Entry 9G6V (electron microscopy, 2.90 A resolution); this record covers chains B and D of the 20 polymer chains in the assembly.

# Chain B
Name: Genome polyprotein
Organism: Foot-and-mouth disease virus SAT 2
UniProtKB: Q719N0 (Q719N0_FMDS2); the author numbering skips numbers that UniProt does not, so the offset changes along the chain: 1-132 = UniProt 726-857; 136-217 = UniProt 858-939
Chain sequence (214 residues; each row starts with the number of its first residue; note: 3 numbers in that range are skipped by the numbering (no residue carries them; nothing is unmodelled there)):
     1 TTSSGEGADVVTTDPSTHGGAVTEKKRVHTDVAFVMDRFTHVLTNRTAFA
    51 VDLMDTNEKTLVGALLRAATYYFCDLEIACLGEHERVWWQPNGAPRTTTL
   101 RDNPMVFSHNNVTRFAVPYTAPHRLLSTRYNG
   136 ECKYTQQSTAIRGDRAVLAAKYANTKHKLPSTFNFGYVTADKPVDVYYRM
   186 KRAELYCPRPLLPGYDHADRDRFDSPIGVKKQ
Unresolved in the structure: 1-25, 136-162, 202-217

# Chain D
Name: Genome polyprotein
Organism: Foot-and-mouth disease virus SAT 2
UniProtKB: Q719N0 (Q719N0_FMDS2); residues 1-222 here correspond to UniProt positions 504-725 (UniProt number = residue number + 503)
Chain sequence (222 residues; numbered 1 to 222; the number before each row is that of its first residue):
     1 GIIPVACFDGYGGFQNTDPKTADPIYGYVYNPSRNDCHGRYSNLLDVAEA
    51 CPTFLNFDGKPYVVTKNNGDKVMTCFDVAFTHKVHKNTFLAGLADYYAQY
   101 QGSLNYHFMYTGPTHHKAKFMVAYIPPGIETDRLPKTPEDAAHCYHSEWD
   151 TGLNSQFTFAVPYVSASDFSYTHTDTPAMATTNGWVAVFQVTDTHSAEAA
   201 VVVSVSAGPDLEFRFPVDPVRQ
Unresolved in the structure: 128-133, 222

# Interface between chain B and chain D
Residue-residue contacts (43; chain B residue first):
  Pro-91(B) / Phe-215(D)  hydrophobic
  Pro-91(B) / Val-217(D)  hydrophobic
  Asn-92(B) / Ala-98(D)
  Asn-92(B) / Gln-99(D)  hydrogen bond (backbone-side chain)
  Asn-92(B) / Tyr-171(D)  hydrogen bond
  Gly-93(B) / Tyr-171(D)
  Ala-94(B) / Val-217(D)  hydrophobic
  Pro-95(B) / Arg-221(D)
  Thr-97(B) / Val-220(D)
  Thr-97(B) / Arg-221(D)
  Thr-99(B) / Val-220(D)
  Arg-101(B) / Asp-218(D)
  Arg-101(B) / Pro-219(D)
  Arg-101(B) / Val-220(D)
  Asp-102(B) / Asn-16(D)  hydrogen bond (backbone-side chain)
  Asp-102(B) / Asp-218(D)
  Asn-103(B) / Asn-16(D)  hydrogen bond (backbone-side chain)
  Asn-103(B) / Asp-218(D)  hydrogen bond (backbone-side chain)
  Pro-104(B) / Asn-16(D)
  Met-105(B) / Phe-14(D)
  Met-105(B) / Gln-15(D)
  Met-105(B) / Asn-16(D)  hydrogen bond (backbone-side chain)
  Val-106(B) / Gln-15(D)
  Phe-107(B) / Gly-13(D)
  Phe-107(B) / Phe-14(D)  hydrogen bond (backbone-backbone)
  His-109(B) / Cys-7(D)
  His-109(B) / Phe-8(D)
  His-109(B) / Gly-10(D)  hydrogen bond (backbone-backbone)
  His-109(B) / Tyr-11(D)
  Asn-110(B) / Asp-9(D)  hydrogen bond
  Val-112(B) / Asp-9(D)
  Val-112(B) / Gly-10(D)
  Arg-114(B) / Gly-10(D)
  Arg-114(B) / Tyr-11(D)  hydrogen bond
  Tyr-119(B) / Phe-215(D)
  Thr-120(B) / Gln-99(D)  hydrogen bond (backbone-side chain)
  Thr-120(B) / Phe-215(D)
  Pro-122(B) / Gln-99(D)
  Pro-122(B) / Asp-168(D)
  Pro-122(B) / Phe-169(D)
  Pro-122(B) / Tyr-171(D)
  Arg-124(B) / Asp-168(D)
  Thr-167(B) / Tyr-171(D)
Other interface residues (no listed pair), chain B (26 interface residues in all): Thr-113, Ala-121, His-123
Other interface residues (no listed pair), chain D (23 interface residues in all): Gly-12, Ser-167, His-173

# Summary
The interface between chain B and chain D involves 26 residues on one side and 23 on the other; the contacts
include 11 hydrogen bonds. Polar contacts include Asn-92(B)/Gln-99(D), Asn-92(B)/Tyr-171(D) and
Asp-102(B)/Asn-16(D).
Here chain B is Genome polyprotein and chain D is Genome polyprotein, both from Foot-and-mouth disease virus
SAT 2. Entry 9G6V (Dissociated FMDV SAT2 Pentamer in complex with ultralong Fab117) was determined by electron
microscopy.
